3MDV - chain A; structure by X-ray diffraction, 2.40 A resolution.

== Chain A ==
Molecule: Cholesterol 24-hydroxylase
Source organism: Homo sapiens
Notes: EC 1.14.13.98
Reference sequence: Q9Y6A2 (CP46A_HUMAN); residue numbers follow UniProt; this construct covers 51-500
Chain sequence (456 residues; row label = number of the first residue in the row):
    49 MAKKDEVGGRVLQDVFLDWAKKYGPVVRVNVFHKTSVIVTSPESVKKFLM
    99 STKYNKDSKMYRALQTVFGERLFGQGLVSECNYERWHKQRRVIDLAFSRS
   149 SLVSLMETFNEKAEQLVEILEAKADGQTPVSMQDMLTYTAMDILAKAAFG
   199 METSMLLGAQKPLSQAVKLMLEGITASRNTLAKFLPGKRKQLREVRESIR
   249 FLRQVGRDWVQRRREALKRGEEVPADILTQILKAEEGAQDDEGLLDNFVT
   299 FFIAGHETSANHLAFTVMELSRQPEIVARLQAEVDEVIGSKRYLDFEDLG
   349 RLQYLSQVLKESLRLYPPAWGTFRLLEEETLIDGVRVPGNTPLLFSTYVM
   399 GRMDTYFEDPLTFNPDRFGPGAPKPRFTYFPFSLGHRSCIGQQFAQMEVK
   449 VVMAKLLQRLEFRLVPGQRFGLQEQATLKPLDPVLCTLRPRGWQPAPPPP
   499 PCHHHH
Unresolved in the structure: 49-58, 229-235, 490-504
Sequence notes: expression tag (49-50, 501-504)
UniProt features mapped onto this chain:
  - binding site (heme): Cys437
Bound ions: heme Fe near Cys437 (its only coordinating residue here)
Small-molecule neighbours:
  - clotrimazole (CL6; 1-[(2-chlorophenyl)(diphenyl)methyl]-1H-imidazole): Tyr109, Leu112, Phe121, Val126, Ser127, Leu219, Ile222, Arg226, Thr298, Ile301, Ala302, Glu305, Thr306, Ala367, Ala474, Thr475
  - heme (HEM): Lys104, Tyr109, Leu125, Val126, Trp134, Arg138, Phe145, Leu192, Ile275, Phe299, Ala302, Gly303, Thr306, Ser307, His310, Leu361, Pro366, Ala367, Gly369, Thr370, Pro429, Phe430, Ser431, His434, Arg435, Ser436, Cys437, Ile438, Gly439, Phe442, Ala443, Glu446
From the paper describing this entry:
  - binding site for clotrimazole: Tyr109, Leu112, Phe121, Val126, Leu219, Ile222, Thr298, Ile301, Ala302, Glu305, Thr306, Ala367, Ala474, Thr475

== Summary ==
Chain A binds heme and clotrimazole. UniProt lists heme-binding residue Cys437. The paper reports a binding
site for clotrimazole at Tyr109, Leu112 and Phe121 among others.
Chain A is Cholesterol 24-hydroxylase (Homo sapiens); the structure, Clotrimazole complex of Cytochrome P450
46A1, was determined by X-ray diffraction together with 3MDM, 3MDR and 3MDT from the same study.
